Entry 8CII (electron microscopy, 2.70 A resolution); this record covers chains A and B of the 6 polymer chains in the assembly.

[Chain A]
Molecule: BA.2-07 fab Heavy Chain
From: Homo sapiens
Notes: antibody fragment or engineered binder
Chain sequence (231 residues; each row starts with the number of its first residue):
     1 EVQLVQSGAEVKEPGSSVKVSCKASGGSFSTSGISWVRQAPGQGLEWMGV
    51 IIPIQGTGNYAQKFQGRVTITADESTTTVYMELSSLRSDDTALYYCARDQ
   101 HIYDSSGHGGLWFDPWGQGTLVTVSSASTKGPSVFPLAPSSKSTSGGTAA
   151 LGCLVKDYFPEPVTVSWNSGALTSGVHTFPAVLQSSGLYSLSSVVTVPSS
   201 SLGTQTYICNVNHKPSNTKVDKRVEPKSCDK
Disordered / not traced: 142-147, 228-231
Cystine bridges: C22-C96, C153-C209

[Chain B]
Molecule: BA.2-07 fab Light Chain
From: Homo sapiens
Notes: antibody fragment or engineered binder
Chain sequence (214 residues; row label = number of the first residue in the row):
     1 AIRMTQSPSSLSASVGDRVTITCRASQSISSYLNWYQQKPGKAPKVLIYG
    51 ASSLHSGVPSRFSGSGSGTDFTLTISRLQPEDFATYYCQQSHSSPRSFGG
   101 GTKVEIKRTVAAPSVFIFPPSDEQLKSGTASVVCLLNNFYPREAKVQWKV
   151 DNALQSGNSQESVTEQDSKDSTYSLSSTLTLSKADYEKHKVYACEVTHQG
   201 LSSPVTKSFNRGEC
Disordered / not traced: 212-214
Cystine bridges: C23-C88, C134-C194

[Chain A / chain B interface]
Pairs across the interface (71; chain A residue first):
  Q39(A) - Q38(B)  hydrogen bond
  Q39(A) - Y87(B)
  Q43(A) - Y87(B)
  L45(A) - P44(B)  hydrophobic
  L45(A) - Y87(B)  hydrophobic
  L45(A) - F98(B)  hydrophobic
  W47(A) - S94(B)
  W47(A) - P95(B)  hydrophobic
  W47(A) - R96(B)
  A61(A) - P95(B)  hydrophobic
  Y95(A) - Q38(B)
  Y95(A) - K42(B)
  Y95(A) - A43(B)  hydrophobic
  D99(A) - R96(B)  salt bridge
  H101(A) - Y32(B)  hydrogen bond
  G107(A) - S30(B)
  G107(A) - S31(B)
  G107(A) - Y32(B)
  H108(A) - S31(B)
  H108(A) - S52(B)
  G109(A) - S31(B)  hydrogen bond (backbone-side chain)
  G109(A) - Y32(B)  hydrogen bond (backbone-side chain)
  G110(A) - Y32(B)
  G110(A) - G50(B)
  L111(A) - Y32(B)  hydrophobic
  L111(A) - N34(B)  hydrogen bond (backbone-side chain)
  L111(A) - S91(B)  hydrogen bond (backbone-side chain)
  L111(A) - R96(B)
  W112(A) - N34(B)
  W112(A) - Y36(B)
  W112(A) - V46(B)
  W112(A) - Y49(B)  hydrophobic
  F113(A) - Y36(B)  hydrogen bond (backbone-side chain)
  F113(A) - V46(B)
  F113(A) - Q89(B)
  F113(A) - R96(B)
  D114(A) - V46(B)
  D114(A) - H55(B)  salt bridge
  W116(A) - Y36(B)  hydrophobic
  W116(A) - A43(B)  hydrophobic
  W116(A) - P44(B)
  G117(A) - A43(B)
  F135(A) - S121(B)
  F135(A) - Q124(B)
  L137(A) - F118(B)
  A138(A) - F118(B)
  A150(A) - F116(B)  hydrophobic
  A150(A) - F118(B)
  A150(A) - L135(B)  hydrophobic
  L154(A) - S131(B)
  K156(A) - S131(B)
  H177(A) - N137(B)
  H177(A) - N138(B)
  H177(A) - D167(B)
  H177(A) - S174(B)
  F179(A) - L135(B)  hydrophobic
  F179(A) - S162(B)
  F179(A) - T164(B)
  F179(A) - S174(B)
  F179(A) - L175(B)
  F179(A) - S176(B)
  P180(A) - S162(B)  hydrogen bond (backbone-side chain)
  P180(A) - V163(B)
  V182(A) - Q160(B)
  L183(A) - Q160(B)
  V194(A) - L135(B)  hydrophobic
  T196(A) - N137(B)
  K222(A) - E123(B)  salt bridge
  K227(A) - P119(B)
  K227(A) - P120(B)  hydrogen bond (side chain-backbone)
  K227(A) - S121(B)
Also at the interface, not in a pair above, chain A (45 interface residues in all): S35, V37, G44, E46, V50, Y103, P136, P139, S140, T148, L151, Q184
Also at the interface, not in a pair above, chain B (43 interface residues in all): I117, V133, E161

[In short]
The interface between chain A and chain B involves 45 residues on one side and 43 on the other; the contacts
include 9 hydrogen bonds and 3 salt bridges. Among the polar pairs are D99(A)-R96(B), D114(A)-H55(B) and
K222(A)-E123(B).
Here chain A is BA.2-07 fab Heavy Chain and chain B is BA.2-07 fab Light Chain, both from Homo sapiens. Entry
8CII (Delta-RBD complex with BA.2-07 fab, SARS1-34 fab and C1 nanobody) was determined by electron microscopy.
